PDB entry 2FGE | X-ray diffraction, 2.10 A resolution | chains A and D

== Chain A ==
Protein: zinc metalloprotease (insulinase family)
Organism: Arabidopsis thaliana
UniProtKB: Q9LJL3 (Q9LJL3_ARATH); residues 1-995 here correspond to UniProt positions 58-1052 (UniProt number = residue number + 57)
Sequence (995 residues; row label = number of the first residue in the row):
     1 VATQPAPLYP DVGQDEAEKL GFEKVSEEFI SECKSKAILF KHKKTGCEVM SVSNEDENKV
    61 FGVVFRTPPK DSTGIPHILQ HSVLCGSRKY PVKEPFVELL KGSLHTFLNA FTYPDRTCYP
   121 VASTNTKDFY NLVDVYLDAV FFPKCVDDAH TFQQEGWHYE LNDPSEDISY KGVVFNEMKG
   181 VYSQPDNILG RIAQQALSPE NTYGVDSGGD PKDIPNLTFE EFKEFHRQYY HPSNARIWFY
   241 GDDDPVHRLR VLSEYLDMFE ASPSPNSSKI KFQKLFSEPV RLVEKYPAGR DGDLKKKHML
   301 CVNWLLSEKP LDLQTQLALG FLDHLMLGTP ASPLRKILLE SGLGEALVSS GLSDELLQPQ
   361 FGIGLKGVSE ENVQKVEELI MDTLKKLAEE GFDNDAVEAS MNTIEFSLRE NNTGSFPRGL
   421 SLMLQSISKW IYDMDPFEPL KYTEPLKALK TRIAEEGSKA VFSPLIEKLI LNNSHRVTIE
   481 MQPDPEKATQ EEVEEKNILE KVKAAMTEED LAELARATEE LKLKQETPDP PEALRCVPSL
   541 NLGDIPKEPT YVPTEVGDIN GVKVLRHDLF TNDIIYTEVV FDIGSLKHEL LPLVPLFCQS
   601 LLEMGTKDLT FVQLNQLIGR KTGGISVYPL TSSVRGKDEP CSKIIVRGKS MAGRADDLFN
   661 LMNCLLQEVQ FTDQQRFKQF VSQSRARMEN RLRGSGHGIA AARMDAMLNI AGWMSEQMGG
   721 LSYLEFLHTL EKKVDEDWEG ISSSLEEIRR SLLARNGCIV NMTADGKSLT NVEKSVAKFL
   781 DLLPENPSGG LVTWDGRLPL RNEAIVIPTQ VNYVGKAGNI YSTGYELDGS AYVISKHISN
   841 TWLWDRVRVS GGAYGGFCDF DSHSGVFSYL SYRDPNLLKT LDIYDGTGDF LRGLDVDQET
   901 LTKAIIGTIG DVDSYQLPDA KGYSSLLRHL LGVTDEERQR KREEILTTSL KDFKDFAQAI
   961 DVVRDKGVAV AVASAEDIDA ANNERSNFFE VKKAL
Unresolved in the structure: 1-14, 994-995
Modified / non-standard residues: Mse50, Mse178, Mse258, Mse299, Mse326, Mse381, Mse401, Mse423, Mse434, Mse481, Mse506, Mse604, Mse651, Mse662, Mse688, Mse704, Mse707, Mse714, Mse718, Mse762 (selenomethionine; parent Met)
Sequence notes: modified residue (50, 178, 258, 299, 326, 381, 401, 423, 434, 481, 506, 604, 651, 662, 688, 704, 707, 714, 718, 762); engineered mutation Gln80 (Glu137 in Q9LJL3)
Metal / ion sites: Zn2+: His77, His81, Glu177; Mg2+ near Asp705 (its only coordinating residue here)
Curated features (UniProtKB/Swiss-Prot):
  - binding site (Zn(2+)): His105
What the authors report for this chain:
  - Zn2+ coordination: His77, His81, Glu177
  - mutagenesis - H77L, E80Q, H81L: abolished catalytic activity (citing earlier work)
  - mutagenesis - E177Q, R848A, R848K, Y854F: abolished catalytic activity
  - mutagenesis - E94Q, N109A: decreased catalytic activity
  - catalytic residues: Arg848, Tyr854
  - specificity-determining residues: Glu94, Glu155
  - mutagenesis - E155Q: decreased catalytic activity (citing earlier work)
  - Mg2+ coordination: Asp705
  - Mg2+ coordination through a water molecule: Asp828, Asp859, Asp861, Thr947, Asp952
  - binding site for nonspecific peptide AALTRA (chain D): Glu94, Asn109, Ala110, Thr112, Glu155, Arg848, Tyr854
  - mutagenesis - K171C/G852C, K179C/Q810C, E345C/S682C: abolished catalytic activity on oxidizing conditions
  - mutagenesis - A331C/N615C: unchanged catalytic activity on oxidizing conditions

== Chain D ==
Protein: nonspecific peptide AALTRA
Sequence (6 residues; row label = number of the first residue in the row):
     1 AALTRA

== Chain A / chain D interface ==
Residue-residue contacts (29):
  His77(A) - Leu3(D)
  Gln80(A) - Leu3(D)  hydrogen bond (side chain-backbone)
  Gln80(A) - Arg5(D)
  His81(A) - Arg5(D)  hydrogen bond (backbone-side chain)
  Leu84(A) - Arg5(D)
  Cys85(A) - Arg5(D)  hydrogen bond
  Glu94(A) - Arg5(D)  salt bridge
  Phe96(A) - Arg5(D)
  Phe96(A) - Ala6(D)  hydrophobic
  Asn109(A) - Thr4(D)
  Asn109(A) - Arg5(D)  hydrogen bond (side chain-backbone)
  Asn109(A) - Ala6(D)  hydrogen bond (side chain-backbone)
  Ala110(A) - Leu3(D)
  Ala110(A) - Thr4(D)
  Ala110(A) - Arg5(D)  hydrogen bond (backbone-backbone)
  Phe111(A) - Leu3(D)
  Phe111(A) - Thr4(D)
  Thr112(A) - Ala2(D)
  Thr112(A) - Leu3(D)  hydrogen bond (backbone-backbone)
  Tyr113(A) - Ala1(D)
  Pro114(A) - Ala1(D)
  Glu155(A) - Arg5(D)  salt bridge
  Glu177(A) - Leu3(D)
  Glu177(A) - Thr4(D)
  Mse178(A) - Leu3(D)
  Gly208(A) - Leu3(D)
  Arg848(A) - Arg5(D)
  Tyr854(A) - Thr4(D)  hydrogen bond
  Tyr854(A) - Ala6(D)
Interface residues without a listed pair, chain A (21 interface residues in all): Val181, Trp844
The authors on this interface:
  - specific contacts: Glu94(A)-Arg5(D) (salt bridge), Asn109(A)-Arg5(D) (hydrogen bond), Asn109(A)-Ala6(D) (hydrogen bond), Glu155(A)-Arg5(D) (salt bridge), Tyr854(A)-Thr4(D) (hydrogen bond)
  - interface residues, chain A: Ala110(A), Thr112(A)

== Summary ==
21 residues of chain A face 6 of chain D across their interface; the contacts include 8 hydrogen bonds and 2
salt bridges. Polar pairs include Glu94(A)-Arg5(D), Glu155(A)-Arg5(D) and Gln80(A)-Leu3(D). The paper
describes salt bridges between Glu94(A) and Arg5(D) and Glu155(A) and Arg5(D); hydrogen bonds between
Asn109(A) and Arg5(D), Asn109(A) and Ala6(D) and Tyr854(A) and Thr4(D). From the paper: catalytic residues
Arg848(A) and Tyr854(A); H77L, E80Q and H81L of chain A, among others, abolish catalytic activity; 14
substitutions were tested in all.
Here chain A is zinc metalloprotease (insulinase family) (Arabidopsis thaliana) and chain D is nonspecific
peptide AALTRA. Entry 2FGE (Crystal structure of presequence protease PreP from Arabidopsis thaliana) was
determined by X-ray diffraction.
